PDB entry 6UXW | electron microscopy, 8.96 A resolution (very low resolution: no residue pairs are listed; an interface is given only as per-side residue counts) | chains R and a of the 28 polymer chains in the assembly

Chain R:
Name: Histone H3.2
Organism: Xenopus laevis
Reference sequence: P84233 (H32_XENLA); residues 1-135 here correspond to UniProt positions 2-136 (UniProt number = residue number + 1)
Chain sequence (135 residues; row label = number of the first residue in the row):
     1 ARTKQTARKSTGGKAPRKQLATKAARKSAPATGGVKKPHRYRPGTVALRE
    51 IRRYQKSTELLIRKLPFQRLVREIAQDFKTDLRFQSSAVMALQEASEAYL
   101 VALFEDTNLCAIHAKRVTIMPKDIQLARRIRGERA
Disordered / not traced: 1-36, 135
Sequence notes: conflict Ala102 (Gly103 in P84233)
UniProt features mapped onto this chain:
  - modified residue: Arg2 (Asymmetric dimethylarginine), Thr3 (Phosphothreonine), Lys4 (Allysine), Gln5 (5-glutamyl dopamine), Thr6 (Phosphothreonine), Arg8 (Citrulline), Lys9 (N6,N6,N6-trimethyllysine), Ser10 (ADP-ribosylserine), Thr11 (Phosphothreonine), Lys14 (N6-(2-hydroxyisobutyryl)lysine), Arg17 (Asymmetric dimethylarginine), Lys18 (N6-(2-hydroxyisobutyryl)lysine), Lys23 (N6-(2-hydroxyisobutyryl)lysine), Arg26 (Citrulline), Lys27 (N6,N6,N6-trimethyllysine), Ser28 (ADP-ribosylserine), Lys36 (N6,N6,N6-trimethyllysine), Lys37 (N6-methyllysine), Tyr41 (Phosphotyrosine), Lys56 (N6,N6,N6-trimethyllysine) and 8 more in UniProt
  - lipidation: Cys110 (S-palmitoyl cysteine)

Chain a:
Molecule: 601 sequence bottom strand
Sequence (185 nucleotides; each row starts with the number of its first residue):
     1 ATCAGAATCCCGGTGCCGAGGCCGCTCAATTGGTCGTAGACAGCTCTAGC
    51 ACCGCTTAAACGCACGTACGCGCTGTCCCCCGCGTTTTAACCGCCAAGGG
   101 GATTACTCCCTAGTCTCCAGGCACGTGTCAGATATATACATCGATTAACG
   151 ATGCTGGGCATAAGCGTGGTTCAATACCGGCGCAT
Disordered / not traced: 156-185

Interface between chain R and chain a:
At this resolution (9 A) residue pairs are not listed: 16 residues of chain R and 10 of chain a lie at the interface.

Summary:
The interface between chain R and chain a involves 16 residues on one side and 10 on the other.
Here chain R is Histone H3.2 (Xenopus laevis) and chain a is 601 sequence bottom strand. Entry 6UXW (SWI/SNF
nucleosome complex with ADP-BeFx) was determined by electron microscopy, deposited together with 6UXV.
